Entry 4KF0 (X-ray diffraction, 1.45 A resolution); this record covers chain A.

Chain A:
Name: Bifunctional P-450/NADPH-P450 reductase
Source organism: Bacillus megaterium
Notes: EC 1.14.14.1, 1.6.2.4; fragment: P450 BM3 heme domain
Reference sequence: P14779 (CPXB_BACME); residues 1-457 here correspond to UniProt positions 2-458 (UniProt number = residue number + 1)
Amino-acid sequence (457 residues; numbered 1 to 457; the number before each row is that of its first residue):
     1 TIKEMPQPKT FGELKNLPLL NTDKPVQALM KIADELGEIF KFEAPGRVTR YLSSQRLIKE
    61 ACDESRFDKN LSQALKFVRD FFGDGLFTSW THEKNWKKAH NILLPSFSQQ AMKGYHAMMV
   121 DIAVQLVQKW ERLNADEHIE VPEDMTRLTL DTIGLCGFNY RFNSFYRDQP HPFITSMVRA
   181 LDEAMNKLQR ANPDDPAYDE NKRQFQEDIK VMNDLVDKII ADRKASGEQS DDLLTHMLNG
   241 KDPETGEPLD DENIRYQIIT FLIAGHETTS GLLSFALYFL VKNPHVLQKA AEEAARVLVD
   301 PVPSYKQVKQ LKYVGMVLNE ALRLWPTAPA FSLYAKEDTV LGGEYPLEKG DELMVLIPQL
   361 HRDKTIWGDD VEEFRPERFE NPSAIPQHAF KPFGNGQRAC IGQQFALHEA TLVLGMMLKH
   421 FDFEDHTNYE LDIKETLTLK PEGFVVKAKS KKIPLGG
Disordered / not traced: 1-2, 191-192, 227-228
Sequence notes: engineered mutation Phe82 (Ala83 in P14779)
Metal / ion sites: heme Fe near Cys400 (its only coordinating residue here)
Small-molecule neighbours: heme (HEM): Lys69, Leu75, Leu86, Phe87, Trp96, Phe107, Ile153, Thr260, Phe261, Ala264, Gly265, Thr268, Thr269, Leu272, Leu322, Thr327, Ala328, Phe331, Ile357, Pro392, Phe393, Gly394, Arg398, Ala399, Cys400, Ile401, Gly402, Phe405, Ala406
Curated features (UniProtKB/Swiss-Prot):
  - binding site ((9Z)-hexadecenoate): Tyr51
  - binding site (heme): Cys400
  - site: Thr268 (Important for catalytic activity)

Overview:
Bound to chain A: heme. From UniProt: (9Z)-hexadecenoate-binding residue Tyr51 and heme-binding residue
Cys400.
Chain A is Bifunctional P-450/NADPH-P450 reductase (Bacillus megaterium); the structure, Structure of the A82F
P450 BM3 heme domain, was determined by X-ray diffraction (same publication as 4KEW, 4KEY and 4KF2).
